8UMF - chains A and C of the 5 polymer chains in the assembly; structure by electron microscopy, 2.90 A resolution.

[Chain A]
Protein: Cas9
Source organism: Parasutterella secunda
Chain sequence (1462 residues; row label = number of the first residue in the row; numbers below 1 keep their minus sign (Gly-21 is residue -21)):
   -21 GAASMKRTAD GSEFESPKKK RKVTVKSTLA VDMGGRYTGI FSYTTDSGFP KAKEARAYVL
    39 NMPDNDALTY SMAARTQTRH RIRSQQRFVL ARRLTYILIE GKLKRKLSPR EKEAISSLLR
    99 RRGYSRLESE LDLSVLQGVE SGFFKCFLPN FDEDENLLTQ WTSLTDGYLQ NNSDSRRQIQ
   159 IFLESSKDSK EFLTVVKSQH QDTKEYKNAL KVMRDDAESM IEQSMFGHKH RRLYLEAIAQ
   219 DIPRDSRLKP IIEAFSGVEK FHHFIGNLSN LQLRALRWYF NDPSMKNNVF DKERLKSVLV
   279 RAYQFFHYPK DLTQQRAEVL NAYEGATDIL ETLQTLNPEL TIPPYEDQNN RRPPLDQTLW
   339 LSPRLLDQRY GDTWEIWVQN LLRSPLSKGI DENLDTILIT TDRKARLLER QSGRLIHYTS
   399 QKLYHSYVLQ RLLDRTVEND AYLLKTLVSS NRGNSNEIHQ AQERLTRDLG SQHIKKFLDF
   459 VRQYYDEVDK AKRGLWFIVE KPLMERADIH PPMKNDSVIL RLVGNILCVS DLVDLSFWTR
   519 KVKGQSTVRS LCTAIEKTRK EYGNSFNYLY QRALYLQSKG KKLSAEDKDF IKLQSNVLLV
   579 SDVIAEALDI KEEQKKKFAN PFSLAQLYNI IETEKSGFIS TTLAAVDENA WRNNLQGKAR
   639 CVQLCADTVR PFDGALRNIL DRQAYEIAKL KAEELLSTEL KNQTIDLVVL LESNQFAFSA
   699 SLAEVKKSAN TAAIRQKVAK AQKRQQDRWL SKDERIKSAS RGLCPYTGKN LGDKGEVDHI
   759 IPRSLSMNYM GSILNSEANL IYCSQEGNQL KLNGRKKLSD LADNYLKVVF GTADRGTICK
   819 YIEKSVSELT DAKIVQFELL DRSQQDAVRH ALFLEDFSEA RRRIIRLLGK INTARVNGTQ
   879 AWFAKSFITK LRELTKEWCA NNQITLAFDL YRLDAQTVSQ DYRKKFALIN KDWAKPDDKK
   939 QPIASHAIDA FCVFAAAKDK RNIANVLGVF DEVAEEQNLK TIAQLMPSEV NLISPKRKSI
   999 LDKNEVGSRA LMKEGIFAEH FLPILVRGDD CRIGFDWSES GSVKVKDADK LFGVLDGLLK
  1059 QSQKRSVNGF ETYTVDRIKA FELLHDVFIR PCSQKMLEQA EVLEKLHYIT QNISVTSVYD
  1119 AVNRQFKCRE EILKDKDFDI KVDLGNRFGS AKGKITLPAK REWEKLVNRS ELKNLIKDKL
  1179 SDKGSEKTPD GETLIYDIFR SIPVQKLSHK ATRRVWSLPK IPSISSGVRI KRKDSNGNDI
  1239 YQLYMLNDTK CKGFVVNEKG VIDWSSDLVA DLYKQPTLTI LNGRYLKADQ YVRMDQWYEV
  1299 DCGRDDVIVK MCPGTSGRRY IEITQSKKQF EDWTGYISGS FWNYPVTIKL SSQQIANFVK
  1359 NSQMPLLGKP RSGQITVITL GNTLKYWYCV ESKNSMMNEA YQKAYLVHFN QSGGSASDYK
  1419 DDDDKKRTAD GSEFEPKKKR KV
Unresolved in the structure: -21 to 1, 709-727, 1061-1068, 1179-1183, 1410-1440
Bound ions: Mg2+ site 1: Asp10, Glu690 (shared with DC43(C) of chain C); Mg2+ site 2: Asp10 (shared with DC43(C) of chain C); Mg2+ site 3: Asp756, Asn786 (shared with 1 residue of chain D; 1 residue of chain E)

[Chain C]
Molecule: 80-nt DNA strand
Sequence (80 nucleotides; numbered 1 to 80; the number before each row is that of its first residue):
     1 TAAGCAGGCC AATGGGGAGG ACATCGATGT CACCTCCAAT GACTAGGGTG GGCAACCACA
    61 AACCCACGAG GGCAGAGTGC
Unresolved in the structure: 1-42, 61-80
Bound ions: Mg2+ site 1: DC43 (shared with Asp10(A), Glu690(A) of chain A)

[How chain A and chain C interact]
Pairs across the interface (59; chain A residue first):
  Asp10(A) with DC43(C), phosphate contact
  Met11(A) with DC43(C), sugar contact
  Gly12(A) with DC43(C), phosphate contact
  Gly13(A) with DC43(C), hydrogen bond to the phosphate; DT44(C), phosphate contact
  Arg14(A) with DT44(C), hydrogen bond to the phosphate; DA45(C), salt bridge to the phosphate; DG46(C), hydrogen bond to the base
  Tyr15(A) with DT44(C), hydrogen bond to the phosphate; DA45(C), hydrogen bond to the phosphate
  Asn43(A) with DG48(C), sugar contact
  Phe694(A) with DC43(C), base contact
  Tyr767(A) with DG46(C), base contact
  Met768(A) with DG46(C), base contact
  Arg860(A) with DA45(C), phosphate contact; DG46(C), salt bridge to the phosphate
  Ile863(A) with DG46(C), base contact
  Arg864(A) with DT44(C), base contact; DA45(C), base contact; DG46(C), base contact
  Asn870(A) with DC43(C), sugar contact; DT44(C), sugar contact
  Thr871(A) with DC43(C), hydrogen bond to the base
  Val874(A) with DC43(C), sugar contact
  Asp935(A) with DA45(C), hydrogen bond to the base
  Asp936(A) with DA45(C), base contact
  Lys937(A) with DA45(C), hydrogen bond to the base
  Lys938(A) with DA45(C), salt bridge to the phosphate
  Gln939(A) with DC43(C), phosphate contact
  His944(A) with DC43(C), salt bridge to the phosphate; DT44(C), salt bridge to the phosphate
  Lys1011(A) with DG50(C), base contact
  Lys1134(A) with DA54(C), sugar contact
  Lys1139(A) with DA54(C), salt bridge to the phosphate
  Lys1152(A) with DA55(C), salt bridge to the phosphate
  Ile1222(A) with DG51(C), hydrogen bond to the base; DG52(C), sugar contact
  Ser1223(A) with DG50(C), hydrogen bond to the base; DG51(C), sugar contact; DG52(C), sugar contact
  Ser1224(A) with DG51(C), sugar contact
  Thr1247(A) with DG50(C), phosphate contact; DG51(C), phosphate contact
  Lys1248(A) with DG51(C), hydrogen bond to the phosphate; DG52(C), salt bridge to the phosphate
  Cys1249(A) with DG51(C), hydrogen bond to the phosphate
  Asn1280(A) with DC53(C), phosphate contact
  Thr1313(A) with DG50(C), phosphate contact; DG51(C), phosphate contact
  Ser1314(A) with DG51(C), hydrogen bond to the phosphate
  Arg1316(A) with DG50(C), base contact; DG51(C), hydrogen bond to the base; DG52(C), base contact
  Tyr1318(A) with DG50(C), hydrogen bond to the phosphate
  Arg1369(A) with DT49(C), base contact; DG50(C), hydrogen bond to the base; DG51(C), hydrogen bond to the base
  Gln1372(A) with DG48(C), phosphate contact; DT49(C), phosphate contact
Also at the interface, not in a pair above, chain A (42 interface residues in all): Gly867, Asp1246, Asp1265

[Overview]
42 residues of chain A and 12 residues of chain C are in contact; the contacts include 17 hydrogen bonds and 8
salt bridges. Polar pairs include Arg14(A)-DG46(C), Thr871(A)-DC43(C) and Asp935(A)-DA45(C). Asp10(A),
Glu690(A) and DC43(C) coordinate Mg2+ site 1.
Here chain A is Cas9 (Parasutterella secunda) and chain C is an 80-nt DNA strand. Entry 8UMF (Structure of
PsCas9 in complex with gRNA and DNA in product state) was determined by electron microscopy.
